6W1S - chains R and S of the 25 polymer chains in the assembly; structure by electron microscopy, 4.02 A resolution (low resolution: residue-level contacts below are approximate; hydrogen-bond / salt-bridge calls are withheld).

== Chain R ==
Name: Mediator of RNA polymerase II transcription subunit 23
From: Mus musculus
UniProtKB: Q80YQ2 (MED23_MOUSE); numbering as in UniProt (aligned over 1-1367)
Sequence (1367 residues; row label = number of the first residue in the row):
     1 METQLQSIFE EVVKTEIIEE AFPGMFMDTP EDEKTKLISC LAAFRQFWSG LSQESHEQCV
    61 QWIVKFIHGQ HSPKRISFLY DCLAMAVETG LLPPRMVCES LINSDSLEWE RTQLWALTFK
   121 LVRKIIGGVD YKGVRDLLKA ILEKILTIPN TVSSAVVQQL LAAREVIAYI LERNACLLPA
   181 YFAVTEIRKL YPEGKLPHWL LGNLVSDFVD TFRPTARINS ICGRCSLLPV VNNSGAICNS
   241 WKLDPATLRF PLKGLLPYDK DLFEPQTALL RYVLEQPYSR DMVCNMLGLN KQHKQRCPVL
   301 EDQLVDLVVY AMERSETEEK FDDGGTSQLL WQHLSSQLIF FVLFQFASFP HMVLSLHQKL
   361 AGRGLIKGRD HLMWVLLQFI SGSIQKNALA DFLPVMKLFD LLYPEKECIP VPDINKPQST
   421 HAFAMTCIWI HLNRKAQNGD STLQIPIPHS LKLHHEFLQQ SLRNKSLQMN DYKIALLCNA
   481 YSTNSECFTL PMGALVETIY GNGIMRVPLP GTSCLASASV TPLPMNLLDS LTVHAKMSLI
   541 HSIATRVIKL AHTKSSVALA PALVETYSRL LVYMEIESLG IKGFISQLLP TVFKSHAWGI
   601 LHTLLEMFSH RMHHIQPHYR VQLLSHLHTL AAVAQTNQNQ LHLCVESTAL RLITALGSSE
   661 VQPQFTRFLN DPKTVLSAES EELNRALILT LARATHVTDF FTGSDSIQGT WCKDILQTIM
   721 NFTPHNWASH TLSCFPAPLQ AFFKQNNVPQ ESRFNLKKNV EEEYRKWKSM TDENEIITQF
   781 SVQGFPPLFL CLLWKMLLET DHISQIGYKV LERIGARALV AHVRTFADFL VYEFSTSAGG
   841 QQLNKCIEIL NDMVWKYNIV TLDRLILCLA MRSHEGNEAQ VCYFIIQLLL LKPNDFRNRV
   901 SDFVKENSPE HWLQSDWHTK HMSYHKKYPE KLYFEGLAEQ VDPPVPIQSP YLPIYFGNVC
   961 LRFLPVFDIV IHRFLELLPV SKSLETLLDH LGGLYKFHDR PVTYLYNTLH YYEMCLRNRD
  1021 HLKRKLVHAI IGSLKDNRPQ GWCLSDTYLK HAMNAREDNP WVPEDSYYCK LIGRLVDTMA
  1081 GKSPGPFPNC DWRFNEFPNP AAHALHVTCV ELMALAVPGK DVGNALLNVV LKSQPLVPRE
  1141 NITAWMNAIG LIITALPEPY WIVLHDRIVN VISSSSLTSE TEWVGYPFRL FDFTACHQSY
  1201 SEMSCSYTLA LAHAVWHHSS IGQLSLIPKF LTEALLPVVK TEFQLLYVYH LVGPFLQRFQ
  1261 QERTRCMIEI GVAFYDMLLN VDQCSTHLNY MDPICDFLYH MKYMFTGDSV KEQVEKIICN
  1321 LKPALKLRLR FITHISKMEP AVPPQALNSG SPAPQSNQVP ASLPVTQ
Not modelled in the structure: 28-30, 233-240, 460-473, 504-517, 1335-1367

== Chain S ==
Name: Mediator of RNA polymerase II transcription subunit 24
From: Mus musculus
UniProtKB: Q99K74 (MED24_MOUSE); residues 4-985 here = UniProt positions 4-985
Sequence (982 residues; numbered 4 to 985; the number before each row is that of its first residue):
     4 VNLKQAILQA WKERWSDYQW AINMKKFFPK GATWDILNLA EALLEQAMIG PSPNPLILSY
    64 LKYAISSQMV SCSSVLTAIS KFDDFSRDLC VQALLDIMDM FCDRLSCHGK AEECIGLCRA
   124 LLSALHWLLR CTAASAERLQ EGLEAGTPAP GEKQLALCLQ CLEKTLSSTK NRALLHIAKL
   184 EEASSWTAIE HSLLKLGEIL ANLSNPQLRS QAERCGTLIR SIPSMLSVHS EQLHKTGFPT
   244 IHALILLEGT MNLTGEMQPL VEQLMMVKRM QHIPTPLFVL EIWKACFVGL IESPEGTQEL
   304 KWTAFTYLKI PQVLVKLKKY FHGEKDFTED VNCAFEFLLK LTPLLDKADQ RCNCDCTNFL
   364 LQECNKQGLL SEVNFASLVG KRTADRDPQL KSSENANIQP NPGLILRAEP TVTNILKTMD
   424 ADHSKSPEGL LGVLGHMLSG KSLDLLLAAA AATGKLKSFA RKFINLNEFT THGSGESTKT
   484 ASVRALLFDI SFLMLCHVAQ TYGSEVILSE SSSGEEVPFF ETWMQTCMPE EGKILNPDHP
   544 CFRPDSTKVE SLVALLNNSS EMKLVQMKWH EACLSISAAI LEILNAWENG VLAFESIQKI
   604 TDNIKGKVCS LAVCAVAWLV AHVRMLGLDE REKSLQMIRQ LAGPLYSENT LQFYNERVVI
   664 MNSILEHMCA DVLQQTATQI KFPSTGVDTM PYWNLLPPKR PIKEVLTDIF AKVLEKGWVD
   724 SRSIHILDTL LHMGGVYWFC NNLIKELLKE TRKEHTLRAV QLLYSIFCLD MQQVTLVLLG
   784 HILPGLLTDS SKWHSLMDPP GTALAKLAVW CALSSYSSHK GQASSRQKKR HREDIEDYVS
   844 LFPVEDMQPS KLMRLLSSSD DDANILSSPT DRSMNSSLSA SQLHTVNMRD PLNRVLANLF
   904 LLISSILGSR TAGPHTQFVQ WFMEECVGCL EQDSRGSILQ FMPFTTVSEL VKVSAMSSPK
   964 VVLAITDLSL PLGRQVAAKA IA
Not modelled in the structure: 144-154, 393-407, 563-565, 842-889, 957-960
Disulfide bonds: Cys134-Cys161
UniProt features mapped onto this chain:
  - motif: Leu128 to Leu132 (LXXLL motif 1), Leu344 to Leu348 (LXXLL motif 2), Leu446 to Leu450 (LXXLL motif 3), Leu555 to Leu559 (LXXLL motif 4), Leu786 to Leu790 (LXXLL motif 5), Leu855 to Leu859 (LXXLL motif 6)
  - modified residue (Phosphoserine): Ser860, Ser871

== Chain R / chain S interface ==
Residue-residue contacts (34; chain R residue first):
  Asn150(R) - Gly916(S)
  Asn150(R) - Pro917(S)
  Ser153(R) - Arg913(S)
  Ser153(R) - Ala915(S)
  Ser154(R) - Ser912(S)
  Ser154(R) - Arg913(S)
  Ser154(R) - Thr914(S)
  Gly194(R) - Thr754(S)
  Leu196(R) - Asp801(S)
  Trp199(R) - Gln920(S)
  Gly202(R) - Gln920(S)
  Asn203(R) - Trp924(S)
  Ser206(R) - Pro802(S)
  Asp210(R) - Lys756(S)
  Asp210(R) - Glu757(S)
  Pro257(R) - Arg755(S)
  Asp259(R) - His758(S)
  Lys1132(R) - Pro391(S)
  Arg1139(R) - Ile294(S)
  Glu1182(R) - Cys336(S)
  Glu1182(R) - Glu339(S)
  Glu1182(R) - Phe340(S)
  Trp1183(R) - Phe340(S)
  Val1184(R) - Phe340(S)
  Tyr1186(R) - Lys238(S)
  His1197(R) - Trp721(S)
  Gln1198(R) - Trp721(S)
  Ser1199(R) - Leu347(S)
  Tyr1200(R) - Lys287(S)
  Tyr1200(R) - Leu347(S)
  Ser1201(R) - Lys287(S)
  Glu1202(R) - Pro346(S)
  Met1203(R) - Lys343(S)
  Met1203(R) - Leu344(S)
Interface residues without a listed pair, chain R (36 interface residues in all): Thr151, Gln158, Lys195, Pro197, Arg213, Tyr258, Phe263, Ser1133, Arg1189, Ser1204, Tyr1207
Interface residues without a listed pair, chain S (35 interface residues in all): Gly240, Val291, Asp349, Lys350, Gly720, Arg761, Met800, Val956

== Summary ==
36 residues of chain R and 35 residues of chain S are in contact.
Here chain R is Mediator of RNA polymerase II transcription subunit 23 and chain S is Mediator of RNA
polymerase II transcription subunit 24, both from Mus musculus. Entry 6W1S (Atomic model of the mammalian
Mediator complex) was determined by electron microscopy.
